Entry 3D1J (X-ray diffraction, 3.00 A resolution); this record covers chain A.

== Chain A ==
Name: Glycogen synthase
Organism: Escherichia coli
Notes: EC 2.4.1.21
UniProtKB: P0A6U8 (GLGA_ECOLI); numbering as in UniProt (aligned over 1-477)
Chain sequence (477 residues; numbered 1 to 477; the number before each row is that of its first residue):
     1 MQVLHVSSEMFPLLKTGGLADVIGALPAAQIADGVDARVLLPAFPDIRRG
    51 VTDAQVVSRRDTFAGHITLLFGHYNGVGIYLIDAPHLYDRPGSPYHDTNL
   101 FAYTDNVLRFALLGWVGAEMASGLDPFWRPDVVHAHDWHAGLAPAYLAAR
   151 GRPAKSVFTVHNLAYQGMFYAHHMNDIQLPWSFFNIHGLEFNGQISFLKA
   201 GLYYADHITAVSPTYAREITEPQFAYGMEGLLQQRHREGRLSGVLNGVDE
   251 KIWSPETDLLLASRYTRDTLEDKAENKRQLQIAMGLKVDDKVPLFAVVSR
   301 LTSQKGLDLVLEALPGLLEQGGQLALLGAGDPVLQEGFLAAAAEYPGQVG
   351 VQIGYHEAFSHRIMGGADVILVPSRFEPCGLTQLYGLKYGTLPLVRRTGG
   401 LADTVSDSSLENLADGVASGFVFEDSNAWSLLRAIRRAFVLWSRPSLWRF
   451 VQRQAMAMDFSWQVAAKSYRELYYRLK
Disordered / not traced: 476-477
Sequence notes: engineered mutation S7 (Cys in P0A6U8), S408 (Cys in P0A6U8)
Curated features (UniProtKB/Swiss-Prot):
  - binding site (ADP-alpha-D-glucose): K15

== Overview ==
From UniProt: ADP-alpha-D-glucose-binding residue K15.
Chain A is Glycogen synthase (Escherichia coli); the structure, Crystal Structure of E.coli GS mutant
dmGS(C7S;C408S), was determined by X-ray diffraction (same publication as 3GUH, 3COP, 2QZS, 2R4T and 2R4U).
